Entry 8ZYA (electron microscopy, 2.50 A resolution); this record covers chains A and D.

Chain A:
Molecule: Spike glycoprotein
Source organism: Kenya bat coronavirus BtKY72
Notes: fragment: rbd
UniProt: A0A3Q8AKM0 (A0A3Q8AKM0_SARS); residues 309-526 here = UniProt positions 309-526
Sequence (218 residues; row label = number of the first residue in the row):
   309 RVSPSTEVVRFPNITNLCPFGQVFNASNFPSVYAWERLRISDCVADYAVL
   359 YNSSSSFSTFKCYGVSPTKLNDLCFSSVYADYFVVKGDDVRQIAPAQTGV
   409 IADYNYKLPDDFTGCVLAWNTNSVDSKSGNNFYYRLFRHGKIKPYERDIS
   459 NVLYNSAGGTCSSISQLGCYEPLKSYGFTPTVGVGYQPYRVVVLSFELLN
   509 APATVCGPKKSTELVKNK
Not modelled in the structure: 309-323, 349-353, 515-526
Cystine bridges: Cys370-Cys423, Cys382-Cys514, Cys469-Cys477

Chain D:
Molecule: Angiotensin-converting enzyme
Source organism: Rhinolophus affinis
Notes: EC 3.4.-.-
UniProt: A0A7D7IWP1 (A0A7D7IWP1_RHIAI); residue numbers follow UniProt; this construct covers 1-804
Sequence (804 residues; row label = number of the first residue in the row):
     1 MSGSSWLLLSLVAVTAAQSTTEDRAKIFLDNFNHEAEDLSYQSSLASWEY
    51 NTNISDENVQKMDEAGAKWSAFYEEQSKLAKNYPLEEIQTVPVKLQLQIL
   101 QQSGSPVLSEDKSKRLNSILNAMSTIYSTGKVCKPNNPQECFLLEPGLDN
   151 IMGTSKDYNERLWAWEGWRAEVGKQLRPLYEEYVVLKNEMARGYHYEDYG
   201 DYWRRDYETEESSGSGYSRDQLMKDVDRIFTEIKPLYEHLHAYVRTKLMD
   251 TYPFHISPTGCLPAHLLGDMWGRFWTNLYPLTVPFGQKPNIDVTDAMVNQ
   301 GWDANRIFKEAEKFFVSVGLPNMTEGFWNNSMLTEPGDGRKVVCHPTAWD
   351 LGKGDFRIKMCTKVTMEDFLTAHHEMGHIQYDMAYATQPYLLRNGANEGF
   401 HEAVGEVMSLSVATPKHLKTMGLLSPDFLEDNETEINFLLKQALNIVGTL
   451 PFTYMLEKWRWMVFRGEIPKEEWMKKWWEMKRDLVGVVEPVPHDETYCDP
   501 ASLFHVANDYSFIRYYTRTIFEFQFHEALCRIAQHDGPLHKCDISNSTDA
   551 GKKLHQMLSVGKSQPWTVTLKDIVDSRNMDVGPLLRYFEPLYTWLQEQNR
   601 KSHVGWNTDWSPYSDQSIKVRISLKSALGEKAYEWNDNEMYLFRSSVAYA
   651 MREYFSKKNQPILFGVENVWVSNLKPRISFNFHVTSPGNVSDIIPRSEVE
   701 GAIRMSRSRINDAFRLDDNSLEFLGIQPTLGPPYQPPVTIWLIVFGVVMA
   751 VVVVGIVVLIITGIRDRRKTDQARSEENPYSSVDLNKGENNPGFQNGDDV
   801 QTSF
Not modelled in the structure: 1-18, 625-632, 725-804
Cystine bridges: Cys133-Cys141, Cys344-Cys361, Cys530-Cys542
Covalently attached groups: N-acetylglucosamine (NAG) linked to Asn53, Asn322, Asn432, Asn546, Asn689

Chain A / chain D interface:
Contacting residue pairs (31; chain A residue first):
  Tyr442(A) - His34(D)  hydrogen bond
  Leu444(A) - Asp30(D)
  Leu444(A) - His34(D)
  Phe445(A) - Ile27(D)
  Phe445(A) - Asp30(D)
  Phe445(A) - Asn31(D)
  Tyr462(A) - Ile27(D)
  Ser464(A) - Arg24(D)
  Ser464(A) - Ile27(D)
  Leu475(A) - Asn82(D)
  Leu475(A) - Tyr83(D)
  Tyr478(A) - Ile27(D)  hydrophobic
  Tyr478(A) - Phe28(D)
  Tyr478(A) - Asn31(D)
  Tyr478(A) - Tyr83(D)  hydrogen bond
  Lys482(A) - Asn31(D)  hydrogen bond
  Lys482(A) - Glu35(D)  salt bridge
  Tyr484(A) - Lys353(D)  hydrogen bond (backbone-side chain)
  Gly485(A) - Lys353(D)  hydrogen bond (backbone-side chain)
  Thr487(A) - Tyr41(D)
  Thr489(A) - Tyr41(D)  hydrogen bond
  Thr489(A) - Asn330(D)
  Thr489(A) - Asp355(D)
  Thr489(A) - Arg357(D)  hydrogen bond
  Val490(A) - Tyr41(D)
  Val490(A) - Lys353(D)
  Val490(A) - Gly354(D)
  Val490(A) - Asp355(D)
  Tyr494(A) - Lys353(D)
  Tyr494(A) - Gly354(D)
  Tyr494(A) - Arg393(D)
Also at the interface, not in a pair above, chain A (17 interface residues in all): Gln474, Gly476, Gly491
Also at the interface, not in a pair above, chain D (21 interface residues in all): Ser19, Asp38, Gln42, Leu45, Leu79

In short:
Chain A and chain D form an interface of 17 and 21 residues respectively, with 7 hydrogen bonds and 1 salt
bridge. Polar pairs include Lys482(A)-Glu35(D), Tyr442(A)-His34(D) and Tyr478(A)-Tyr83(D). Covalently linked
N-acetylglucosamine: at Asn53(D), Asn322(D), Asn432(D), Asn546(D) and Asn689(D).
Here chain A is Spike glycoprotein (Kenya bat coronavirus BtKY72) and chain D is Angiotensin-converting enzyme
(Rhinolophus affinis). Entry 8ZYA (Ra9479 Bat ACE2 Bound to BtkY72 Sarbecovirus Spike RBD (Focused
Refinement)) was determined by electron microscopy, deposited together with 8ZY9.
